PDB entry 5AVG | X-ray diffraction, 0.95 A resolution | chain A

== Chain A ==
Molecule: Thaumatin-1
Organism: Thaumatococcus daniellii
Reference sequence: P02883 (THM1_THADA); residues 1-206 here = UniProt positions 1-206
Amino-acid sequence (206 residues; row label = number of the first residue in the row):
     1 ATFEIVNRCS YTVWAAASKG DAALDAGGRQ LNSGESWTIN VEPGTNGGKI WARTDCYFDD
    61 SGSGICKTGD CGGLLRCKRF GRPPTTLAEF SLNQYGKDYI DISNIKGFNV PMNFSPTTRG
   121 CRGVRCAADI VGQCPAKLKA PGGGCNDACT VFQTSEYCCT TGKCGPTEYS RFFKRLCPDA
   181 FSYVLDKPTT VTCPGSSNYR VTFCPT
Cystine bridges: Cys9-Cys204, Cys56-Cys66, Cys71-Cys77, Cys121-Cys193, Cys126-Cys177, Cys134-Cys145, Cys149-Cys158, Cys159-Cys164

== Overview ==
Chain A is Thaumatin-1 (Thaumatococcus daniellii); the structure, The 0.95 angstrom structure of thaumatin
crystallized in high-strength agarose hydrogel, was determined by X-ray diffraction, deposited together with
5AVD, 5AVH and 5AVN.
